3F8B - chain A; structure by X-ray diffraction, 2.00 A resolution.

[Chain A]
Molecule: Transcriptional regulator, PadR-like family
Source organism: Lactococcus lactis subsp. cremoris
UniProtKB: A2RI36 (A2RI36_LACLM); numbering as in UniProt (aligned over 1-116)
Sequence (116 residues; row label = number of the first residue in the row):
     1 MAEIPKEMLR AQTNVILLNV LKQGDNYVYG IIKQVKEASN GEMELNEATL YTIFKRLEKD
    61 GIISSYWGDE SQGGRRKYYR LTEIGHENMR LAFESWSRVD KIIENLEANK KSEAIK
Unresolved in the structure: 1-4, 70-73, 110-116
From the paper describing this entry:
  - self-association interface (contacts with another copy of this molecule); pairs are residue here / residue on that copy: Q12-S95 (hydrogen bond), A38-N105 (hydrogen bond), W96-Q12 (cation-pi contact), M8, A11, Q12, V15, I16, V20, A38, N40, N40, M43, A92, V99, I102, I103, N105, L106, L106
  - contacts within the chain: G61-T82 (hydrogen bond), T82-I84 (hydrogen bond), T82-G85 (hydrogen bond), I62-T82 (backbone contact)
  - mutagenesis - W67A, W67Y: unchanged binding to lmrCD promoter DNA
  - mutagenesis - W96Y: unchanged binding to lmrCD promotor
  - mutagenesis - W67Y/W96Y, W96A: abolished binding to lmrCD promotor

[In short]
The paper reports that W67Y/W96Y and W96A abolish binding to lmrCD promotor; a self-association interface
involving M8, A11 and Q12 among others; 5 substitutions were tested in all.
Chain A is Transcriptional regulator, PadR-like family (Lactococcus lactis subsp. cremoris); the structure,
Crystal structure of the multidrug binding transcriptional regulator LmrR in drug free state, was determined
by X-ray diffraction (same publication as 3F8C and 3F8F).
